PDB entry 6F41 | electron microscopy, 4.30 A resolution (low resolution: residue-level contacts below are approximate; hydrogen-bond / salt-bridge calls are withheld) | chains A and Y of the 23 polymer chains in the assembly

== Chain A ==
Name: DNA-directed RNA polymerase III subunit RPC1
From: Saccharomyces cerevisiae (strain ATCC 204508 / S288c)
Notes: EC 2.7.7.6
Reference sequence: P04051 (RPC1_YEAST); residues 1-1460 here = UniProt positions 1-1460
Amino-acid sequence (1460 residues; numbered 1 to 1460; the number before each row is that of its first residue):
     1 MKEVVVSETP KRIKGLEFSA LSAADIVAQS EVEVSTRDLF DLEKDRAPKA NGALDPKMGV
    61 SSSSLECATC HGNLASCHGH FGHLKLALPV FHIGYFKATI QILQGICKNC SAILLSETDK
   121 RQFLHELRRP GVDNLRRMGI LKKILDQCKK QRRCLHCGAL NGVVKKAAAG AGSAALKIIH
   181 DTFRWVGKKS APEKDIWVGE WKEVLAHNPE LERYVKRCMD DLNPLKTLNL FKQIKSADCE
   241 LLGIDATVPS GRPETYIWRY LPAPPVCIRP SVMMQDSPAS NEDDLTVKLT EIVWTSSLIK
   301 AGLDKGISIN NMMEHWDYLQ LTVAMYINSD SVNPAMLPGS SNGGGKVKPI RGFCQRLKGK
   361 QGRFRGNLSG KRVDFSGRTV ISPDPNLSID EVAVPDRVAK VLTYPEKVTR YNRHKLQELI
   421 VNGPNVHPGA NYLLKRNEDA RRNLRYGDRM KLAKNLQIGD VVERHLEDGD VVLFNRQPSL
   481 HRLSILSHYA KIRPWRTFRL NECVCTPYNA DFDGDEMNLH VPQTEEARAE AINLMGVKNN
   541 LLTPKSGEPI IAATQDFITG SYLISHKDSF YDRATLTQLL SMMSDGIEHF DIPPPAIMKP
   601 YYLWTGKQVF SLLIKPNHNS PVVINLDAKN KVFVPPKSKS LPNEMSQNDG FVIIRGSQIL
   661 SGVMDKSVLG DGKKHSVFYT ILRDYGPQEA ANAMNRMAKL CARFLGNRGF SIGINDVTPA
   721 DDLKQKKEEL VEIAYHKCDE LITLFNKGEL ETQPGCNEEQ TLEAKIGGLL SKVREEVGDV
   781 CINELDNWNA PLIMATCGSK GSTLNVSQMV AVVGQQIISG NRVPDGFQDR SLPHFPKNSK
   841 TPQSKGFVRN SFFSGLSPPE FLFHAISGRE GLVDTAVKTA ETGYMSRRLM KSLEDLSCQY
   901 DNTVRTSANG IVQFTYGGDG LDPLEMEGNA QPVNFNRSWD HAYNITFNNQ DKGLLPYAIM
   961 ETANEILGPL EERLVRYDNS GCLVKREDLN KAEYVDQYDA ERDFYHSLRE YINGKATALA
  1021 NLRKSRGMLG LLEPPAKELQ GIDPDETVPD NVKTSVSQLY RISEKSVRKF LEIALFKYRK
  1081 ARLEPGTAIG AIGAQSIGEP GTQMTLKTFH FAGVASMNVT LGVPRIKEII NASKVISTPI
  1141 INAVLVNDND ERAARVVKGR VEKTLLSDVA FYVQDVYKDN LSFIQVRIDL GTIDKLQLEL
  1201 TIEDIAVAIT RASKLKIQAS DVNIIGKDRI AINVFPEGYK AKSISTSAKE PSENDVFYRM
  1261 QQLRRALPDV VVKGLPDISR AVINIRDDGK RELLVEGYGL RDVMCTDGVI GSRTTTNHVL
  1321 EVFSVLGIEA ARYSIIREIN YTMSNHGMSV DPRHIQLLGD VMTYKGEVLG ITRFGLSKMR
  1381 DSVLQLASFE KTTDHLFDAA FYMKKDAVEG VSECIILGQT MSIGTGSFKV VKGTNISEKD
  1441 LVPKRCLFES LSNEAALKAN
Not modelled in the structure: 1, 169-174, 335-347, 1101-1116, 1237-1252, 1451-1460
Ion coordination: Zn2+ site 1: Cys67, Cys70, His80; Zn2+ site 2: Cys107, Cys110, Cys154, Cys157
Curated features (UniProtKB/Swiss-Prot):
  - region: Pro858 to Glu870 (Bridging helix)
  - binding site (Zn(2+)): Cys67, Cys70, Cys77, His80, Cys107, Cys110, Cys154
  - binding site (Mg(2+)): Asp511, Asp513, Asp515
  - mutagenesis: Thr506 (T506I: Temperature-sensitive), Asn509 (N509Y: Temperature-sensitive), Asn518 (N518Q: Temperature-sensitive)

== Chain Y ==
Molecule: Template-DNA
Sequence (81 nucleotides; each row starts with the number of its first residue):
     1 CCAAATGTCC ACGAAGGGTT ACTTCGGCAA CCCATAGTTG CGAAAAAAAC ATTTATTTAT
    61 AGTAGCCGAA AATAGTGGAC G
Not modelled in the structure: 1-2, 33-41, 78-81

== Chain A / chain Y interface ==
Contacting residue pairs - 14 pairs, chain A then chain Y:
  Val186(A) with DC10(Y)
  Asp276(A) with DC32(Y)
  Lys360(A) with DT24(Y); DC25(Y)
  Gln361(A) with DC25(Y)
  Arg378(A) with DG27(Y)
  Gln477(A) with DG26(Y)
  Thr879(A) with DT24(Y)
  Ala880(A) with DT24(Y)
  Arg1373(A) with DA21(Y); DC22(Y)
  Glu1390(A) with DC22(Y); DT23(Y)
  Lys1391(A) with DC22(Y)
Also at the interface, not in a pair above, chain A (18 interface residues in all): Lys150, Met274, Lys358, Pro478, Thr875, Gly883, Tyr884
Also at the interface, not in a pair above, chain Y (10 interface residues in all): DC12

== Overview ==
Chain A and chain Y form an interface of 18 and 10 residues respectively. Cys67(A), Cys70(A) and His80(A)
coordinate Zn2+ site 1. UniProt lists 7 Zn2+-binding residues, 3 Mg2+-binding residues and 3 mutagenesis sites
on chain A.
Here chain A is DNA-directed RNA polymerase III subunit RPC1 (Saccharomyces cerevisiae (strain ATCC 204508 /
S288c)) and chain Y is Template-DNA. Entry 6F41 (RNA Polymerase III initially transcribing complex) was
determined by electron microscopy (same publication as 6F40, 6F42 and 6F44).
